Entry 5FJA (electron microscopy, 4.65 A resolution (low resolution: residue-level contacts below are approximate; hydrogen-bond / salt-bridge calls are withheld)); this record covers chains A and O of the 17 polymer chains in the assembly.

[Chain A]
Molecule: DNA-directed RNA polymerase III subunit RPC1
From: Saccharomyces cerevisiae
Notes: EC 2.7.7.6
Reference sequence: P04051 (RPC1_YEAST); residue numbers follow UniProt; this construct covers 1-1460
Amino-acid sequence (1460 residues; numbered 1 to 1460; the number before each row is that of its first residue):
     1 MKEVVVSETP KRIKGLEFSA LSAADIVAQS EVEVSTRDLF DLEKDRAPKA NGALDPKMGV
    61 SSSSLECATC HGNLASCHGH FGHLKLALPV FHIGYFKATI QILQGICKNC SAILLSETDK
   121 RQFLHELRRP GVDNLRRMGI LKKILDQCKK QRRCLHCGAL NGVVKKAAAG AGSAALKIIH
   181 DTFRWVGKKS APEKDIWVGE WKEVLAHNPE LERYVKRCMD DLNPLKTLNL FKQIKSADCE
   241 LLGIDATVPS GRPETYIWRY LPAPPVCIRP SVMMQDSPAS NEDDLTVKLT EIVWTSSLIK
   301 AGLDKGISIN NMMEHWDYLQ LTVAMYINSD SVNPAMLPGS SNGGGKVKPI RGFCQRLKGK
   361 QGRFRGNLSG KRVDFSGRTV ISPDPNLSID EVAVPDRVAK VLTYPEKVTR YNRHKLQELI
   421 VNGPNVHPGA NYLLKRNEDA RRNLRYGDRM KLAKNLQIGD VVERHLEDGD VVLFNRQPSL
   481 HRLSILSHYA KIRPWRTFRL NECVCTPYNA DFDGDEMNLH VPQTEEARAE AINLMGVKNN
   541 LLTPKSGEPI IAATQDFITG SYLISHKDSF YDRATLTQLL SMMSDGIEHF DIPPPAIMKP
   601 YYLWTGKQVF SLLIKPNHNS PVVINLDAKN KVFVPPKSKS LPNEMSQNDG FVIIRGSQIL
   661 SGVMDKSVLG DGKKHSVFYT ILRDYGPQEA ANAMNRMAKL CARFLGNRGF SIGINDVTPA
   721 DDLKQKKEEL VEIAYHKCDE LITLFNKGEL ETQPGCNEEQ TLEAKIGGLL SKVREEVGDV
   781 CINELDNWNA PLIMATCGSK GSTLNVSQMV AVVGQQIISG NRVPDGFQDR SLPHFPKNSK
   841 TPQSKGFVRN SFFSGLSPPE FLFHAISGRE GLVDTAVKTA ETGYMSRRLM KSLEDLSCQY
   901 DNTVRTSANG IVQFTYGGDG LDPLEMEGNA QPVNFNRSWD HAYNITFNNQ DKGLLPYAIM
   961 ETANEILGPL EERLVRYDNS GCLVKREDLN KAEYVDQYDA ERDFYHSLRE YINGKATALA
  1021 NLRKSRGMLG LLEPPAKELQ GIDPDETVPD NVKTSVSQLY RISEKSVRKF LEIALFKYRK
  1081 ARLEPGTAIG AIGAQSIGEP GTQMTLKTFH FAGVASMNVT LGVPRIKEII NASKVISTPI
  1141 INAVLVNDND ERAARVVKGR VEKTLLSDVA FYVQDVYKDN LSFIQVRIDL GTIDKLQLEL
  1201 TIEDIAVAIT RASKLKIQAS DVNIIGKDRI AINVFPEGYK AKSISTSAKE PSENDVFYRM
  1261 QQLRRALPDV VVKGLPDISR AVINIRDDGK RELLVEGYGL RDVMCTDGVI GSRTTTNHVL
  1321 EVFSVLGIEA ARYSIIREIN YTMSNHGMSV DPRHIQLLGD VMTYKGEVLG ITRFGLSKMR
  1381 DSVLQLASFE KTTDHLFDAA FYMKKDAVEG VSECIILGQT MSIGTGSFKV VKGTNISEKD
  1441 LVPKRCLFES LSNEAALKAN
Disordered / not traced: 1, 169-174, 329-347, 1101-1116, 1237-1251
Curated features (UniProtKB/Swiss-Prot):
  - region: Pro-858 to Glu-870 (Bridging helix)
  - binding site (Zn(2+)): Cys-67, Cys-70, Cys-77, His-80, Cys-107, Cys-110, Cys-154
  - binding site (Mg(2+)): Asp-511, Asp-513, Asp-515
  - mutagenesis: Thr-506 (T506I: Temperature-sensitive), Asn-509 (N509Y: Temperature-sensitive), Asn-518 (N518Q: Temperature-sensitive)
Metal / ion sites: Zn2+ site 1: Cys-67, Cys-70, Cys-77, His-80; Zn2+ site 2: Cys-107, Asn-109, Cys-110, Cys-154, Cys-157

[Chain O]
Molecule: DNA-directed RNA polymerase III subunit RPC3
From: Saccharomyces cerevisiae
Reference sequence: P32349 (RPC3_YEAST); residues 1-654 here = UniProt positions 1-654
Amino-acid sequence (654 residues; row label = number of the first residue in the row):
     1 MDELLGEALS AENQTGESTV ESEKLVTPED VMTISSLEQR TLNPDLFLYK ELVKAHLGER
    61 AASVIGMLVA LGRLSVRELV EKIDGMDVDS VKTTLVSLTQ LRCVKYLQET AISGKKTTYY
   121 YYNEEGIHIL LYSGLIIDEI ITQMRVNDEE EHKQLVAEIV QNVISLGSLT VEDYLSSVTS
   181 DSMKYTISSL FVQLCEMGYL IQISKLHYTP IEDLWQFLYE KHYKNIPRNS PLSDLKKRSQ
   241 AKMNAKTDFA KIINKPNELS QILTVDPKTS LRIVKPTVSL TINLDRFMKG RRSKQLINLA
   301 KTRVGSVTAQ VYKIALRLTE QKSPKIRDPL TQTGLLQDLE EAKSFQDEAE LVEEKTPGLT
   361 FNAIDLARHL PAELDLRGSL LSRKPSDNKK RSGSNAAASL PSKKLKTEDG FVIPALPAAV
   421 SKSLQESGDT QEEDEEEEDL DADTEDPHSA SLINSHLKIL ASSNFPFLNE TKPGVYYVPY
   481 SKLMPVLKSS VYEYVIASTL GPSAMRLSRC IRDNKLVSEK IINSTALMKE KDIRSTLASL
   541 IRYNSVEIQE VPRTADRSAS RAVFLFRCKE THSYNFMRQN LEWNMANLLF KKEKLKQENS
   601 TLLKKANRDD VKGRENELLL PSELNQLKMV NERELNVFAR LSRLLSLWEV FQMA
Disordered / not traced: 1-30, 372-448, 611-618
Curated features (UniProtKB/Swiss-Prot):
  - region: Leu-581 to Leu-602 (Leucine-zipper)
  - modified residue: Thr-27 (Phosphothreonine), Ser-392 (Phosphoserine), Ser-394 (Phosphoserine)

[Chain A / chain O interface]
Pairs across the interface - 69 pairs, chain A then chain O:
  Ala-23(A) / Thr-41(O)
  Ala-24(A) / Glu-38(O)
  Lys-108(A) / His-572(O)
  Asn-109(A) / Thr-571(O)
  Glu-117(A) / Glu-212(O)
  Arg-121(A) / Arg-73(O)
  Arg-121(A) / Glu-212(O)
  Arg-128(A) / Leu-71(O)
  Arg-128(A) / Glu-78(O)
  Gln-151(A) / Leu-336(O)
  Arg-153(A) / Leu-336(O)
  Arg-153(A) / Asp-338(O)
  Leu-155(A) / Leu-336(O)
  His-156(A) / Gln-332(O)
  Cys-157(A) / Gln-332(O)
  Leu-160(A) / Leu-339(O)
  Ala-167(A) / Arg-557(O)
  Ala-168(A) / Arg-557(O)
  Lys-177(A) / Arg-557(O)
  Ile-179(A) / Arg-557(O)
  Pro-192(A) / Leu-339(O)
  Pro-192(A) / Lys-343(O)
  Glu-200(A) / Lys-515(O)
  Glu-200(A) / Leu-516(O)
  Val-204(A) / Leu-516(O)
  Leu-211(A) / Arg-553(O)
  Leu-211(A) / Val-563(O)
  Tyr-214(A) / Thr-554(O)
  Val-215(A) / Thr-554(O)
  Cys-218(A) / Pro-552(O)
  Met-219(A) / Glu-550(O)
  Asp-220(A) / Glu-550(O)
  Asp-221(A) / Gln-549(O)
  Asp-221(A) / Glu-550(O)
  Asn-223(A) / Ile-548(O)
  Leu-225(A) / Arg-542(O)
  Lys-226(A) / Asn-544(O)
  Lys-226(A) / Glu-547(O)
  Lys-226(A) / Ile-548(O)
  Asn-229(A) / Tyr-543(O)
  Asn-229(A) / Asn-544(O)
  Lys-232(A) / Tyr-543(O)
  Gln-233(A) / Asn-575(O)
  Lys-235(A) / Pro-44(O)
  Ser-236(A) / Val-69(O)
  Ser-236(A) / Ala-70(O)
  Ala-237(A) / Val-69(O)
  Ala-237(A) / Ala-70(O)
  Ala-237(A) / Leu-71(O)
  Gly-251(A) / Leu-42(O)
  Arg-252(A) / Leu-46(O)
  Glu-254(A) / Thr-41(O)
  Glu-254(A) / Pro-44(O)
  Arg-259(A) / Thr-41(O)
  Leu-303(A) / Arg-534(O)
  Leu-303(A) / Ser-535(O)
  Leu-303(A) / Ala-538(O)
  Asp-304(A) / Ser-535(O)
  Lys-305(A) / Lys-531(O)
  Lys-305(A) / Ser-535(O)
  Gly-306(A) / Lys-531(O)
  Ile-307(A) / Lys-531(O)
  Ser-308(A) / Arg-534(O)
  Asn-310(A) / Arg-561(O)
  Asn-310(A) / Ala-562(O)
  Asn-310(A) / Phe-564(O)
  Met-313(A) / Ile-548(O)
  Met-313(A) / Phe-564(O)
  Glu-314(A) / Ser-560(O)
Other interface residues (no listed pair), chain A (62 interface residues in all): Ser-22, Val-27, Arg-152, Cys-154, Gly-158, Gly-199, His-207, Leu-222, Leu-230, Val-248, Ser-250, Tyr-260, Ile-309
Other interface residues (no listed pair), chain O (53 interface residues in all): Leu-37, Gly-72, Leu-335, Gln-337, Glu-519, Ile-521, Glu-530, Ile-541, Asp-556, Phe-566, Arg-567, Cys-568

[Overview]
62 residues of chain A and 53 residues of chain O are in contact. The Zn2+ site 1 is built by Cys-67(A),
Cys-70(A), Cys-77(A) and His-80(A). From UniProt: 7 Zn2+-binding residues, 3 Mg2+-binding residues and 3
mutagenesis sites on chain A.
Here chain A is DNA-directed RNA polymerase III subunit RPC1 and chain O is DNA-directed RNA polymerase III
subunit RPC3, both from Saccharomyces cerevisiae. Entry 5FJA (Cryo-EM structure of yeast RNA polymerase III at
4.7 A) was determined by electron microscopy, deposited together with 5FJ8 and 5FJ9.
